4KP5 - chains A and B; structure by X-ray diffraction, 1.45 A resolution.

Chain A (and B):
Protein: Carbonic anhydrase 12
Organism: Homo sapiens
Notes: EC 4.2.1.1; fragment: Catalytic domain; chain B of this document is another copy of the same molecule, construct and numbering; everything in this record applies to it too
UniProtKB: O43570 (CAH12_HUMAN); residues 2-263 here correspond to UniProt positions 30-291 (UniProt number = residue number + 28)
Amino-acid sequence (263 residues; each row starts with the number of its first residue):
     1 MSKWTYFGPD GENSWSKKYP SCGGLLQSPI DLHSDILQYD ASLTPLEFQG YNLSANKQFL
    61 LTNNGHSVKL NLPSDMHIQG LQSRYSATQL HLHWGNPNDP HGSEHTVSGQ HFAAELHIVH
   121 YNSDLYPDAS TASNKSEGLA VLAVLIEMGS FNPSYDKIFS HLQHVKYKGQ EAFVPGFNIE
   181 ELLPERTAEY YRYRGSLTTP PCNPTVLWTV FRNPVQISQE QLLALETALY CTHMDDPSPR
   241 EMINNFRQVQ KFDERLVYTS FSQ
Unresolved in the structure: 1-2
Differences from the reference sequence: expression tag (1)
Curated features (UniProtKB/Swiss-Prot):
  - active site: H66 (Proton donor/acceptor)
  - binding site (Zn(2+)): H91, H93, H117
  - binding site (substrate): T198, T199
  - glycosylation (N-linked (GlcNAc...) asparagine): N52, N134
Disulfides: C22-C202
Ion coordination: Zn2+: H91, H93, H117 (together with E1F)
Ligand contacts: E1F (2-chloro-4-[(pyrimidin-2-ylsulfanyl)acetyl]benzenesulfonamide): Q89, H91, H93, E104, H117, V119, A129, S130, S133, L139, V141, S196, L197, T198, T199, P201, V206, W208

Interface between chain A and chain B:
Residue-residue contacts (45; chain A residue first):
  F7(A) with D253(B)
  G8(A) with G23(B)
  E12(A) with K251(B), salt bridge
  N13(A) with N13(B); S16(B), hydrogen bond (backbone-side chain); C22(B), hydrogen bond (side chain-backbone); R247(B); Q250(B), hydrogen bond
  S14(A) with S16(B); G23(B)
  S16(A) with N13(B), hydrogen bond (side chain-backbone); S14(B); K17(B)
  K17(A) with S16(B), hydrogen bond; K17(B)
  C22(A) with N13(B), hydrogen bond (backbone-side chain)
  G23(A) with G8(B); N13(B)
  N98(A) with D35(B)
  D99(A) with H33(B), salt bridge; D35(B); I36(B)
  P100(A) with D35(B)
  H101(A) with D35(B), salt bridge
  S108(A) with Q110(B), hydrogen bond (backbone-side chain)
  G109(A) with G109(B); Q110(B)
  Q110(A) with S108(B), hydrogen bond (side chain-backbone); Q110(B)
  N244(A) with K251(B)
  F246(A) with K251(B), hydrogen bond (backbone-side chain)
  R247(A) with N13(B); K251(B)
  Q248(A) with V249(B), hydrogen bond (side chain-backbone); Q250(B); K251(B), hydrogen bond
  V249(A) with Q248(B), hydrogen bond (backbone-side chain)
  Q250(A) with N13(B), hydrogen bond; Q248(B)
  K251(A) with E12(B), salt bridge; F246(B), hydrogen bond (side chain-backbone); R247(B); Q248(B), hydrogen bond
  D253(A) with N96(B); N244(B), hydrogen bond
Other interface residues (no listed pair), chain A (27 interface residues in all): Y6, P9, D35
Other interface residues (no listed pair), chain B (28 interface residues in all): Y6, P9, L25, D99, H101

Overview:
27 residues of chain A face 28 of chain B across their interface, with 16 hydrogen bonds and 4 salt bridges.
Polar pairs include E12(A)-K251(B), D99(A)-H33(B) and H101(A)-D35(B). Bound to chain A: compound E1F.
Chain A and chain B are both Carbonic anhydrase 12 (Homo sapiens); the structure, Crystal structure of
catalytic domain of human carbonic anhydrase isozyme XII with
2-Chloro-4-[(pyrimidin-2-ylsulfanyl)acetyl]benzenesulfonamide, was determined by X-ray diffraction together
with 4KNI, 4KNJ, 4KNM, 4KNN and 4KP8 from the same study.
